9WGA - chain A; structure by X-ray diffraction, 1.80 A resolution.

[Chain A]
Molecule: Wheat germ lectin
Organism: Triticum aestivum
UniProtKB: P02876 (AGI2_WHEAT); residues 2-171 here correspond to UniProt positions 29-198 (UniProt number = residue number + 27)
Chain sequence (171 residues; each row starts with the number of its first residue):
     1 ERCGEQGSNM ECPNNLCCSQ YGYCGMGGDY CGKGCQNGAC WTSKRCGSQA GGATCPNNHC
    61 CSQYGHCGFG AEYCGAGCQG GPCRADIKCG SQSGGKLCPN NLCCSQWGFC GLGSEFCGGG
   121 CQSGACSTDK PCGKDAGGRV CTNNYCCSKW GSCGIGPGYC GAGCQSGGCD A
Modified positions: E1 (pyroglutamic acid; PCA)
Disulfides: C3-C18, C12-C24, C17-C31, C35-C40, C46-C61, C55-C67, C60-C74, C78-C83, C89-C104, C98-C110, C103-C117, C121-C126, C132-C147, C141-C153, C146-C160, C164-C169

[Overview]
Chain A is Wheat germ lectin (Triticum aestivum); the structure, 2.2 angstroms resolution structure analysis
of two refined N-acetylneuraminyllactose-wheat germ agglutinin isolectin complexes, was determined by X-ray
diffraction, deposited together with 1WGC, 2WGC and 7WGA.
